8JSP - chains A and B of the 5 polymer chains in the assembly; structure by electron microscopy, 3.65 A resolution.

== Chain A ==
Molecule: Guanine nucleotide-binding protein G(i) subunit alpha-1
Organism: Homo sapiens
UniProtKB: P63096 (GNAI1_HUMAN); residues 4-354 here = UniProt positions 4-354
Amino-acid sequence (351 residues; each row starts with the number of its first residue):
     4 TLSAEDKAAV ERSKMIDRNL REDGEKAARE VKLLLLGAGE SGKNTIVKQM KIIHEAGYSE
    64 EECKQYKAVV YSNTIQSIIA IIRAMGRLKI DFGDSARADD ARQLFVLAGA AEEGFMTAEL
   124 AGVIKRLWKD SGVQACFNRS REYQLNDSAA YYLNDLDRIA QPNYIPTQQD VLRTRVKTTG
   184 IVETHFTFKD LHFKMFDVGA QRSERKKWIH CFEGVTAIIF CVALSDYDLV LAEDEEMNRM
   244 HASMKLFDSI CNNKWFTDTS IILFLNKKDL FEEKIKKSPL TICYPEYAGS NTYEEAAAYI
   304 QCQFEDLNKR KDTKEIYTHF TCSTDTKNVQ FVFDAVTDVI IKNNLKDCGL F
Disordered / not traced: 56-181, 233-241
Sequence notes: engineered mutation Asn-47 (Ser in P63096), Ala-203 (Gly in P63096), Ala-245 (Glu in P63096), Ser-326 (Ala in P63096)
Curated features (UniProtKB/Swiss-Prot):
  - region: Lys-35 to Lys-46, Thr-48 (G1 motif), Asp-173 to Thr-181 (G2 motif), Phe-196 to Gly-202, Gln-204, Arg-205 (G3 motif), Ile-265 to Asp-272 (G4 motif), Thr-324, Cys-325, Thr-327 to Thr-329 (G5 motif)
  - binding site (GTP): Glu-43 to Lys-46, Thr-48, Ser-151, Leu-175 to Thr-181, Asp-200 to Gly-202, Gln-204, Asn-269 to Asp-272
  - binding site (Mg(2+)): Thr-181
  - modified residue: Arg-178 (ADP-ribosylarginine), Gln-204 (Deamidated glutamine), Cys-351 (ADP-ribosylcysteine)

== Chain B ==
Molecule: Guanine nucleotide-binding protein G(I)/G(S)/G(T) subunit beta-1
Organism: Homo sapiens
UniProtKB: P62873 (GBB1_HUMAN); numbering as in UniProt (aligned over 13-340)
Amino-acid sequence (328 residues; row label = number of the first residue in the row):
    13 QLKNQIRDAR KACADATLSQ ITNNIDPVGR IQMRTRRTLR GHLAKIYAMH WGTDSRLLVS
    73 ASQDGKLIIW DSYTTNKVHA IPLRSSWVMT CAYAPSGNYV ACGGLDNICS IYNLKTREGN
   133 VRVSRELAGH TGYLSCCRFL DDNQIVTSSG DTTCALWDIE TGQQTTTFTG HTGDVMSLSL
   193 APDTRLFVSG ACDASAKLWD VREGMCRQTF TGHESDINAI CFFPNGNAFA TGSDDATCRL
   253 FDLRADQELM TYSHDNIICG ITSVSFSKSG RLLLAGYDDF NCNVWDALKA DRAGVLAGHD
   313 NRVSCLGVTD DGMAVATGSW DSFLKIWN
Disulfide bonds: Cys-121/Cys-149
Curated features (UniProtKB/Swiss-Prot):
  - modified residue: His-266 (Phosphohistidine)

== Interface between chain A and chain B ==
Residue-residue contacts (27; chain A residue first):
  Ala-12(A) with Asn-88(B)
  Val-13(A) with Asn-88(B)
  Arg-15(A) with Val-90(B), hydrogen bond (side chain-backbone)
  Ser-16(A) with Asn-88(B); Lys-89(B), hydrogen bond (side chain-backbone)
  Ile-19(A) with Lys-89(B)
  Asp-20(A) with Lys-89(B)
  Leu-23(A) with Gly-53(B); Leu-55(B), hydrophobic; Ile-80(B), hydrophobic
  Asp-26(A) with Lys-78(B), salt bridge
  Gly-27(A) with Leu-55(B)
  Thr-182(A) with Asn-119(B)
  Ile-184(A) with Trp-99(B); Leu-117(B), hydrophobic
  Phe-199(A) with Trp-99(B), hydrophobic
  Gln-204(A) with Leu-117(B), hydrogen bond (side chain-backbone)
  Glu-207(A) with Asp-186(B)
  Lys-210(A) with Tyr-145(B); Met-188(B); Asp-228(B), salt bridge; Asp-246(B), salt bridge
  Trp-211(A) with Leu-117(B), hydrophobic
  His-213(A) with Tyr-59(B), hydrogen bond
  Cys-214(A) with Tyr-59(B); Gln-75(B)
  Phe-215(A) with Trp-99(B), hydrophobic
Other interface residues (no listed pair), chain A (22 interface residues in all): Gly-183, Ser-206, Trp-258
Other interface residues (no listed pair), chain B (26 interface residues in all): Arg-52, Asp-76, Thr-87, His-91, Ala-92, Met-101, Gly-144, Arg-314, Trp-332

== Summary ==
22 residues of chain A face 26 of chain B across their interface; the contacts include 4 hydrogen bonds and 3
salt bridges. Polar pairs include Asp-26(A)/Lys-78(B), Lys-210(A)/Asp-228(B) and Lys-210(A)/Asp-246(B). From
UniProt: 21 GTP-binding residues and Mg2+-binding residue Thr-181(A) on chain A.
Here chain A is Guanine nucleotide-binding protein G(i) subunit alpha-1 and chain B is Guanine
nucleotide-binding protein G(I)/G(S)/G(T) subunit beta-1, both from Homo sapiens. Entry 8JSP
(Ulotaront(SEP-363856)-bound Serotonin 1A (5-HT1A) receptor-Gi complex) was determined by electron microscopy.
